Entry 8GAO (electron microscopy, 4.10 A resolution (low resolution: residue-level contacts below are approximate; hydrogen-bond / salt-bridge calls are withheld)); this record covers chains E and F of the 10 polymer chains in the assembly.

# Chain E (and F)
Name: DnaB-like replicative helicase
Source organism: Escherichia phage T4
Notes: EC 3.6.4.-; chain F of this document is another copy of the same molecule, construct and numbering; everything in this record applies to it too
UniProtKB: P04530 (HELIC_BPT4); residue numbers follow UniProt; this construct covers 1-432
Amino-acid sequence (432 residues; row label = number of the first residue in the row):
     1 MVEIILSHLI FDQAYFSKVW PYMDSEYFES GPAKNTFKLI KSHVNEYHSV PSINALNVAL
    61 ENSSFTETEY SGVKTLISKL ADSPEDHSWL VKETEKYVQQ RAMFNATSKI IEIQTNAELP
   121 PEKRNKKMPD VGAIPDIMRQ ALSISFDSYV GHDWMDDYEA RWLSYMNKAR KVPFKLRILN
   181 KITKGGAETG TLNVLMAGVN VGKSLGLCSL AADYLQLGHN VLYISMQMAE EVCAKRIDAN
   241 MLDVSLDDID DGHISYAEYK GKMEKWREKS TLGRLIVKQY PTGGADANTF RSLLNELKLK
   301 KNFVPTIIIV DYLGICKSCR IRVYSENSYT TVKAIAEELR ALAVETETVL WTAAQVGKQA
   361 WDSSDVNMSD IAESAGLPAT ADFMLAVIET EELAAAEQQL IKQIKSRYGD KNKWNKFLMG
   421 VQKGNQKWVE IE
Construct notes: engineered mutation Gln227 (Glu in P04530)
Small-molecule neighbours:
  - ATP-gamma-S (AGS; phosphothiophosphoric acid-adenylate ester), molecule 1: Val199, Asn200, Val201, Gly202, Lys203, Ser204, Leu205, Gln227, Arg236, Leu246, Gln355, Lys423
  - ATP-gamma-S (AGS), molecule 2: Lys405, Ser406, Arg407, Tyr408, Gly409, Asp410, Lys411
Curated features (UniProtKB/Swiss-Prot):
  - binding site (ATP): Ala197 to Ser204

# Interface between chain E and chain F
Contacting residue pairs (99):
  Tyr22(E) - Lys300(F)
  Met103(E) - Gln114(F)
  Met103(E) - Val131(F)
  Thr107(E) - Gln114(F)
  Ile110(E) - Ile110(F)
  Ile110(E) - Met138(F)
  Gln114(E) - Met103(F)
  Gln114(E) - Thr107(F)
  Val131(E) - Leu142(F)
  Gly132(E) - Leu142(F)
  Pro135(E) - Arg139(F)
  Pro135(E) - Leu142(F)
  Met138(E) - Ile134(F)
  Met138(E) - Pro135(F)
  Arg139(E) - Pro135(F)
  Arg139(E) - Arg139(F)
  Arg139(E) - Arg291(F)
  Arg139(E) - Glu345(F)
  Leu142(E) - Val131(F)
  Leu142(E) - Gly132(F)
  Leu142(E) - Pro135(F)
  Leu142(E) - Asn288(F)
  Ser143(E) - Asn288(F)
  Ser143(E) - Arg291(F)
  Ser143(E) - Ser292(F)
  Ser143(E) - Asn295(F)
  Ser145(E) - Ser292(F)
  Asp147(E) - Lys278(F)
  Asp147(E) - Tyr280(F)
  Asp147(E) - Glu296(F)
  Ser148(E) - Glu296(F)
  Tyr149(E) - Glu230(F)
  Tyr149(E) - Lys278(F)
  Tyr149(E) - Glu296(F)
  Val150(E) - Ile276(F)
  Val150(E) - Lys278(F)
  Val150(E) - Glu296(F)
  Val150(E) - Leu297(F)
  Gly151(E) - Glu230(F)
  Gly151(E) - Val277(F)
  His152(E) - Glu230(F)
  His152(E) - Glu231(F)
  His152(E) - Ala234(F)
  His152(E) - Ile276(F)
  His152(E) - Val277(F)
  Asp153(E) - Leu275(F)
  Asp153(E) - Ile276(F)
  Trp154(E) - Leu215(F)
  Trp154(E) - Ile237(F)
  Trp154(E) - Asp238(F)
  Trp154(E) - Met241(F)
  Trp154(E) - Met263(F)
  Trp154(E) - Leu275(F)
  Met155(E) - Met263(F)
  Met155(E) - Arg267(F)
  Asp156(E) - Arg267(F)
  Asp156(E) - Lys301(F)
  Tyr158(E) - Tyr259(F)
  Tyr158(E) - Lys260(F)
  Tyr158(E) - Met263(F)
  Tyr158(E) - Glu264(F)
  Tyr158(E) - Arg267(F)
  Glu159(E) - Tyr256(F)
  Glu159(E) - Lys260(F)
  Arg161(E) - Ala234(F)
  Arg161(E) - Asp238(F)
  Arg161(E) - Tyr259(F)
  Arg161(E) - Met263(F)
  Trp162(E) - Ile254(F)
  Trp162(E) - Tyr256(F)
  Trp162(E) - Tyr259(F)
  Ser164(E) - Glu231(F)
  Tyr165(E) - Lys235(F)
  Tyr165(E) - Asp238(F)
  Tyr165(E) - Ile249(F)
  Lys168(E) - Asp250(F)
  Lys184(E) - Asp247(F)
  Arg320(E) - Tyr324(F)
  Arg340(E) - Gln227(F)
  Asn367(E) - Asp362(F)
  Met368(E) - Val199(F)
  Met368(E) - Trp361(F)
  Ser369(E) - Lys358(F)
  Ser369(E) - Trp361(F)
  Ile371(E) - Lys358(F)
  Ala375(E) - Lys358(F)
  Ala375(E) - Trp361(F)
  Pro378(E) - Val199(F)
  Pro378(E) - Trp361(F)
  Ala379(E) - Gln355(F)
  Lys405(E) - Val199(F)
  Lys405(E) - Asn200(F)
  Ser406(E) - Asn200(F)
  Arg407(E) - Asn200(F)
  Arg407(E) - Gln227(F)
  Asp410(E) - Lys423(F)
  Lys411(E) - Asn200(F)
  Asn412(E) - Ala394(F)
  Lys413(E) - Asp247(F)
Also at the interface, not in a pair above, chain E (53 interface residues in all): Pro21, Ile111, Glu118, Ile134, Ile144, Glu337
Also at the interface, not in a pair above, chain F (60 interface residues in all): Gln100, Ser255, Trp266, Leu272, Arg274, Thr282, Leu293

# Summary
Chain E and chain F form an interface of 53 and 60 residues respectively. Chain E binds ATP-gamma-S. Curated
annotation (UniProt) lists 8 ATP-binding residues on chain E.
Chain E and chain F are both DnaB-like replicative helicase (Escherichia phage T4); the structure,
bacteriophage T4 stalled primosome with mutant gp41-E227Q, was determined by electron microscopy (same
publication as 8DTP, 8DUE, 8DVF, 8DVI, 8DW6, 8DWJ and 8G0Z).
